Entry 7KSV (X-ray diffraction, 1.64 A resolution); this record covers chains A and P of the 4 polymer chains in the assembly.

[Chain A]
Name: DNA-directed DNA/RNA polymerase mu
Source organism: Homo sapiens
Notes: EC 2.7.7.7
UniProtKB: Q9NP87 (DPOLM_HUMAN); numbering as in UniProt; present here: 132-397, 410-494
Chain sequence (356 residues; row label = number of the first residue in the row; note: 12 numbers in that range are skipped by the numbering (no residue carries them; nothing is unmodelled there)):
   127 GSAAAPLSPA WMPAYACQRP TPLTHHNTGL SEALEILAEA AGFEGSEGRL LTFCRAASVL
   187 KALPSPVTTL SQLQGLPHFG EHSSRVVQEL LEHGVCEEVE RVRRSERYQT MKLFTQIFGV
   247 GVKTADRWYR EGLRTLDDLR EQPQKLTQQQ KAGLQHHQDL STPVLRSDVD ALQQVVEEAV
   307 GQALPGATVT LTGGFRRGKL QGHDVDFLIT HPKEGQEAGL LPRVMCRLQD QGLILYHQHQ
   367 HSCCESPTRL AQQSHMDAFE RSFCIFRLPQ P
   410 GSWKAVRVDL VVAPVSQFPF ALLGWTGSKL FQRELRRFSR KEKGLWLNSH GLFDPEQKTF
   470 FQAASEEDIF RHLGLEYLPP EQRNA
Unresolved in the structure: 127-137, 365-384
Differences from the reference sequence: expression tag (127-131); engineered mutation Gly410 (Pro in Q9NP87)
Glycans and other covalent adducts: 2,3-dihydroxy-1,4-dithiobutane (DTT) linked to Cys180, Cys352
Bound ions: Mn2+ site 1: His208 (shared with 1 residue of chain D); Mn2+ site 2 near His219 (its only coordinating residue here); Na+: Thr241, Ile243, Val246 (shared with DT3(P) of chain P); Mn2+ site 3: Asp330, Asp332, Asp418 (shared with DG5(P) of chain P); Mn2+ site 4: Asp330, Asp332 (together with glycolic acid) (shared with DG5(P) of chain P); Mn2+ site 5: Glu386, His459
Small-molecule neighbours: glycolic acid (GOA): Gly319, Gly320, Arg323, Asp330, Asp332
UniProt features mapped onto this chain:
  - region: Arg323 to Asp332 (Involved in ssDNA binding)
  - binding site (Mg(2+)): Asp330, Asp332, Asp418
  - site: Gly433 (Responsible for the low discrimination between dNTP and rNTP)
What the authors report for this chain:
  - mutagenesis - K438D: unchanged catalytic activity on presence of Mn2+
  - mutagenesis - R445A: increased catalytic activity on dGTP misinsertion
  - mutagenesis - K438D: decreased catalytic activity on Mg2+-dependent dGTP:At
  - mutagenesis - K438D (23-fold): decreased catalytic activity on :Ct insertion

[Chain P]
Molecule: 5-nt DNA strand
Sequence (5 nucleotides; numbered 1 to 5; the number before each row is that of its first residue):
     1 CGTAG
Bound ions: Na+: DT3 (shared with Thr241(A), Ile243(A), Val246(A) of chain A); Mn2+ site 1: DG5 (shared with Asp330(A), Asp332(A), Asp418(A) of chain A)

[How chain A and chain P interact]
Residue-residue contacts - 32 pairs, chain A then chain P:
  Ile243(A) - DT3(P)  phosphate contact
  Phe244(A) - DT3(P)  phosphate contact
  Gly245(A) - DG2(P)  phosphate contact
  Gly245(A) - DT3(P)  hydrogen bond to the phosphate
  Val246(A) - DG2(P)  hydrogen bond to the phosphate
  Val246(A) - DT3(P)  hydrogen bond to the phosphate
  Gly247(A) - DG2(P)  hydrogen bond to the phosphate
  Gly247(A) - DT3(P)  phosphate contact
  Lys249(A) - DC1(P)  phosphate contact
  Lys249(A) - DG2(P)  phosphate contact
  Thr250(A) - DC1(P)  hydrogen bond to the phosphate
  Thr250(A) - DG2(P)  hydrogen bond to the phosphate
  Gln275(A) - DG2(P)  sugar contact
  Gly319(A) - DG5(P)  phosphate contact
  Arg323(A) - DG5(P)  hydrogen bond to the phosphate
  Asp330(A) - DG5(P)  phosphate contact
  Asp332(A) - DA4(P)  phosphate contact
  Asp332(A) - DG5(P)  phosphate contact
  Phe389(A) - DT3(P)  sugar contact
  Phe389(A) - DA4(P)  sugar contact
  Arg416(A) - DT3(P)  phosphate contact
  Arg416(A) - DA4(P)  salt bridge to the phosphate
  Asp418(A) - DA4(P)  sugar contact
  Asp418(A) - DG5(P)  phosphate contact
  Gly433(A) - DG5(P)  sugar contact
  Trp434(A) - DA4(P)  phosphate contact
  Trp434(A) - DG5(P)  sugar contact
  Thr435(A) - DG5(P)  phosphate contact
  Gly436(A) - DG5(P)  hydrogen bond to the phosphate
  Ser437(A) - DG5(P)  sugar contact
  Lys438(A) - DG5(P)  base contact
  Arg445(A) - DG5(P)  base contact
Also at the interface, not in a pair above, chain A (25 interface residues in all): Val248, Arg387, Gln441

[Summary]
Chain A and chain P form an interface of 25 and 5 residues respectively, with 8 hydrogen bonds and 1 salt
bridge. Polar pairs include Gly245(A)-DT3(P), Val246(A)-DG2(P) and Val246(A)-DT3(P). The paper reports that
R445A of chain A increases catalytic activity on dGTP misinsertion; K438D of chain A reduces catalytic
activity on Mg2+-dependent dGTP:At.
Here chain A is DNA-directed DNA/RNA polymerase mu (Homo sapiens) and chain P is a 5-nt DNA strand. Entry 7KSV
(DNA Polymerase Mu, dGTP:Ct Product State Ternary Complex, 10 mM Mn2+ (960min)) was determined by X-ray
diffraction, deposited together with 7KSS, 7KST, 7KSU, 7KSW, 7KSX, 7KSY and 25 further entries.
